Entry 8OK2 (electron microscopy, 4.10 A resolution (low resolution: residue-level contacts below are approximate; hydrogen-bond / salt-bridge calls are withheld)); this record covers chains A and E of the 5 polymer chains in the assembly.

Chain A:
Molecule: DNA replication complex GINS protein PSF1
Source organism: Homo sapiens
Reference sequence: Q14691 (PSF1_HUMAN); residues 1-151 here = UniProt positions 1-151
Sequence (151 residues; row label = number of the first residue in the row):
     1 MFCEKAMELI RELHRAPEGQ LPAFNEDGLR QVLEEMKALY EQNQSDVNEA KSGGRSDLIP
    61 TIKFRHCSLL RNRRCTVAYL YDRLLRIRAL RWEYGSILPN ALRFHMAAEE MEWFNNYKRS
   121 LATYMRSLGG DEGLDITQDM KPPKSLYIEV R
Disordered / not traced: 146-151
Sequence notes: engineered mutation I97 (Val in Q14691)
Swiss-Prot annotation at these positions:
  - natural variant: R83 (R83C: In IMD55), I97 (V97I: this construct carries the variant)
Reported in the primary citation:
  - mutagenesis - I97R: unchanged binding to GINS tetramers
  - mutagenesis - N43A/K51E: decreased binding to TopBP1-BRCT0-5-WT
  - mutagenesis - N43A/K51E: unchanged binding to GINS tetramer

Chain E:
Molecule: Topoisomerase (DNA) II binding protein 1
Source organism: Homo sapiens
Reference sequence: A7E2X7 (A7E2X7_HUMAN); residues 331-766 here correspond to UniProt positions 244-679 (UniProt number = residue number - 87)
Sequence (470 residues; each row starts with the number of its first residue):
   308 MGSHHHHHHG SLEVLFQGPH MASNSLNSKL EPTLENLENL DVSAFQAPED LLDGCRIYLC
   368 GFSGRKLDKL RRLINSGGGV RFNQLNEDVT HVIVGDYDDE LKQFWNKSAH RPHVVGAKWL
   428 LECFSKGYML SEEPYIHANY QPVEIPVSHQ PESKAALLKK KNSSFSKKDF APSEKHEQAD
   488 EDLLSQYENG SSTVVEAKTS EARPFNDSTH AEPLNDSTHI SLQEENQSSV SHCVPDVSTI
   548 TEEGLFSQKS FLVLGFSNEN ESNIANIIKE NAGKIMSLLS RTVADYAVVP LLGCEVEATV
   608 GEVVTNTWLV TCIDYQTLFD PKSNPLFTPV PVMTGMTPLE DCVISFSQCA GAEKESLTFL
   668 ANLLGASVQE YFVRKSNAKK GMFASTHLIL KERGGSKYEA AKKWNLPAVT IAWLLETART
   728 GKRADESHFL IENSTKEERS LETEITNGIN LNSDTAEHPR RAWSHPQFEK
Disordered / not traced: 308-483, 498-549, 742-777
Sequence notes: initiating methionine (308); expression tag (309-330, 767-777)

How chain A and chain E interact:
Residue-residue contacts (37):
  N43(A) - Y494(E)
  Q44(A) - N496(E)
  V47(A) - Y494(E)
  N48(A) - N496(E)
  K51(A) - L491(E)
  K51(A) - E495(E)
  H66(A) - Q493(E)
  H66(A) - Y494(E)
  R91(A) - T606(E)
  Y94(A) - E602(E)
  Y94(A) - V603(E)
  G95(A) - V603(E)
  S96(A) - V603(E)
  S96(A) - A605(E)
  S96(A) - V607(E)
  S96(A) - V610(E)
  I97(A) - V603(E)
  I97(A) - V610(E)
  I97(A) - P636(E)
  N100(A) - V639(E)
  R103(A) - P636(E)
  R103(A) - P638(E)
  F104(A) - P638(E)
  F104(A) - M640(E)
  F104(A) - R726(E)
  R119(A) - K629(E)
  E132(A) - T589(E)
  G133(A) - T589(E)
  D135(A) - R588(E)
  D135(A) - V590(E)
  D135(A) - T606(E)
  T137(A) - T606(E)
  Q138(A) - L586(E)
  Q138(A) - S587(E)
  Q138(A) - R588(E)
  Q138(A) - A605(E)
  D139(A) - R588(E)
Other interface residues (no listed pair), chain A (24 interface residues in all): A122, M125, L134
Other interface residues (no listed pair), chain E (29 interface residues in all): L490, S492, V596, C601, G608, V637, T641
Interface features reported in the paper:
  - pairs named by the authors: N43(A)-Y494(E), H66(A)-Y494(E) (hydrogen bond)
  - interface residues, chain A: V47(A), K51(A), H66(A), I97(A)
  - hot spots on chain A (mutagenesis) - I97R: decreased binding to TopBP1
  - interface residues, chain E: L490(E), L491(E), V590(E), T606(E), V610(E)

Summary:
24 residues of chain A face 29 of chain E across their interface. The paper describes a contact between N43(A)
and Y494(E); a hydrogen bond between H66(A) and Y494(E). The paper reports that N43A/K51E of chain A reduce
binding to TopBP1-BRCT0-5-WT; interface residues V47(A), K51(A) and L490(E) among others.
Here chain A is DNA replication complex GINS protein PSF1 and chain E is Topoisomerase (DNA) II binding
protein 1, both from Homo sapiens. Entry 8OK2 (Bipartite interaction of TOPBP1 with the GINS complex) was
determined by electron microscopy.
